PDB entry 4UHI | X-ray diffraction, 2.04 A resolution | chains B and D of the 4 polymer chains in the assembly

# Chain B (and D)
Name: Sterol 14-alpha demethylase
From: Homo sapiens
Notes: EC 1.14.13.70; chain D of this document is another copy of the same molecule, construct and numbering; everything in this record applies to it too
UniProtKB: Q16850 (CP51A_HUMAN); residue numbers follow UniProt; this construct covers 61-503
Chain sequence (443 residues; each row starts with the number of its first residue):
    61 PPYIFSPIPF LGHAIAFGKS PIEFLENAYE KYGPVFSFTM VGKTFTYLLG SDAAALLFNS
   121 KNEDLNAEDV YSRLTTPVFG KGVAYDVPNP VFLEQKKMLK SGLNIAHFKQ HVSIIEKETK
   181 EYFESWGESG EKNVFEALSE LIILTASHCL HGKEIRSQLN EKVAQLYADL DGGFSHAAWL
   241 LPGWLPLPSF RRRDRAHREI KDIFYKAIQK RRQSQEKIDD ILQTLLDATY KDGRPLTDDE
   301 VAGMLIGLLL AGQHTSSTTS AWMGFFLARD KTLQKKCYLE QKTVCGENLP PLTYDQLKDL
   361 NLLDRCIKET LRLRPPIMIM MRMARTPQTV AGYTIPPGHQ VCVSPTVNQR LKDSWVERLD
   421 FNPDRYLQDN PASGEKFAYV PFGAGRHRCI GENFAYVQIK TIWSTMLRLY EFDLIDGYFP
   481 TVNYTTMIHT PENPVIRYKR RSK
Not modelled in the structure: 503
Ion coordination: heme Fe: Cys449 (together with VFV)
Ligand contacts:
  - heme (HEM): Tyr131, Tyr145, Phe152, Lys156, Leu159, Leu163, Leu210, Leu308, Ala311, Gly312, Thr315, Ser316, Thr319, Leu371, Pro376, Ile377, Met380, Arg382, Pro441, Phe442, Gly443, Arg446, His447, Arg448, Cys449, Ile450, Gly451, Phe454, Ala455
  - VFV (N-[(1R)-1-(3,4'-difluorobiphenyl-4-yl)-2-(1H-imidazol-1-yl)ethyl]-4-(5-phenyl-1,3,4-oxadiazol-2-yl)benzamide), molecule 1: Phe77, Phe98, Met100, Val101, Phe105, Tyr107, Tyr131, Phe234, His236, Trp239, Leu240, Ile377, Ile379, Met381, Cys402, Met487
  - VFV, molecule 2: Val130, Tyr131, Leu134, Thr135, Phe139, Val143, Ala144, Tyr145, Phe152, Leu159, Phe234, Ser235, His236, Trp239, Met304, Gly307, Leu308, Leu310, Ala311, Thr315, Ile377, Cys449, Met487
  - VFV, molecule 3: Leu245, Pro246, Leu247
What the authors report for this chain:
  - binding site for VFV: Val130, Tyr131, Leu134, Thr135, Phe139, Ala144, Tyr145, Phe152, Leu159, Phe234, Ser235, His236, Trp239, Met304, Gly307, Leu308, Leu310, Ala311, Thr315, Ile377, Met487
  - catalytic residues: His314 (citing earlier work)
  - specificity-determining residues: Leu310 (by similarity / conservation)
  - catalytic residues: Thr315 (by similarity / conservation)

# Chain B / chain D interface
Residue-residue contacts - 6 pairs, chain B then chain D:
  Phe65(B) - Pro242(D)  hydrophobic
  Phe65(B) - Trp244(D)  hydrophobic
  Phe70(B) - Phe70(D)  hydrophobic
  Leu241(B) - Pro67(D)
  Pro242(B) - Phe65(D)  hydrophobic
  Trp244(B) - Phe65(D)  hydrophobic
Interface residues without a listed pair, chain B (8 interface residues in all): Pro69, Leu240, Leu245
Interface residues without a listed pair, chain D (7 interface residues in all): Pro69, Leu245

# Overview
The interface between chain B and chain D involves 8 residues on one side and 7 on the other. Bound to chain
B: 3 copies of compound VFV and heme. The paper reports catalytic residues His314(B) and Thr315(B); a binding
site for VFV at Val130(B), Tyr131(B) and Leu134(B) among others.
Chain B and chain D are both Sterol 14-alpha demethylase (Homo sapiens); the structure, Human sterol 14-alpha
demethylase (CYP51) in complex with vfv in C121 space group, was determined by X-ray diffraction (same
publication as 4UHL).
